2E5L - chains A and D of the 23 polymer chains in the assembly; structure by X-ray diffraction, 3.30 A resolution.

== Chain A ==
Molecule: 16S ribosomal RNA
Organism: Thermus thermophilus
Sequence (1520 nucleotides; row label = number of the first residue in the row; note: 42 numbers in that range are skipped by the numbering (no residue carries them; nothing is unmodelled there); a row labelled like 190A-190L holds insertion residues (190A, then the next letters in order)):
     1 UUGUUGGAGA GUUUGAUCCU GGCUCAGGGU GAACGCUGGC GGCGUGCCUA AGACAUGCAA
    61 GUCGUGCGGG
    73 CCGCGGGGUU UU
    88 ACUCCG
    95 UGGUC
   101 AGCGGCGGAC GGGUGAGUAA CGCGUGGGU
  129A G
   130 ACCUACCCGG AAGAGGGGGA CAACCCGGGG AAACUCGGGC UAAUCCCCCA UGUGGACCCG
   190 C
190A-190L CCCUUGGGGUGU
   191 GUCCAAAGGG CUUU
   216 GCCCGCUUCC GGAUGGGCCC GCGUCCCAUC AGCUAGUUGG UGGGGUAAUG GCCCACCAAG
   276 GCGACGACGG GUAGCCGGUC UGAGAGGAUG GCCGGCCACA GGGGCACUGA GACACGGGCC
   336 CCACUCCUAC GGGAGGCAGC AGUUAGGAAU CUUCCGCAAU GGGCGCAAGC CUGACGGAGC
   396 GACGCCGCUU GGAGGAAGAA GCCCUUCGGG GUGUAAACUC CUGAA
   442 CCCGGGACGA AACCCCCGAC GA
   474 GGGGACUGAC GGUACCGGG
   494 GUAAUAGCGC CGGCCAACUC CGUGCCAGCA GCCGCGGUAA UACGGAGGGC GCGAGCGUUA
   554 CCCGGAUUCA CUGGGCGUAA AGGGCGUGUA GGCGGCCUGG GGCGUCCCAU GUGAAAGACC
   614 ACGGCUCAAC CGUGGGGGAG CGUGGGAUAC GCUCAGGCUA GACGGUGGGA GAGGGUGGUG
   674 GAAUUCCCGG AGUAGCGGUG AAAUGCGCAG AUACCGGGAG GAACGCCGAU GGCGAAGGCA
   734 GCCACCUGGU CCACCCGUGA CGCUGAGGCG CGAAAGCGUG GGGAGCAAAC CGGAUUAGAU
   794 ACCCGGGUAG UCCACGCCCU AAACGAUGCG CGCUAGGUCU CUGGGUCU
   848 CCUGGGGGCC GAAGCUAACG CGUUAAGCGC GCCGCCUGGG GAGUACGGCC GCAAGGCUGA
   908 AACUCAAAGG AAUUGACGGG GGCCCGCACA AGCGGUGGAG CAUGUGGUUU AAUUCGAAGC
   968 AACGCGAAGA ACCUUACCAG GCCUUGACAU GCUAGG
 1003A G
  1004 AACCCGGGUG AAAGCCUGGG GUGCCCC
1030A-1030D GCGA
  1031 GGGGAGCCCU AGCACAGGUG CUGCAUGGCC GUCGUCAGCU CGUGCCGUGA GGUGUUGGGU
  1091 UAAGUCCCGC AACGAGCGCA ACCCCCGCCG UUAGUUGCCA GCGGUUCGGC CGGGCACUCU
  1151 AACGGGACUG CCCGCGAAA
  1171 GCGGGAGGAA GGAGGGGACG ACGUCUGGUC AGCAUGGCCC UUACGGCCUG GGCGACACAC
  1231 GUGCUACAAU GCCCACUACA AAGCGAUGCC ACCCGGCAAC GGGGAGCUAA UCGCAAAAAG
  1291 GUGGGCCCAG UUCGGAUUGG GGUCUGCAAC CCGACCCCAU GAAGCCGGAA UCGCUAGUAA
  1351 UCGCGGAUCA G
 1361A C
  1362 CAUGCCGCGG UGAAUACGUU CCCGGGCCUU GUACACACCG CCCGUCACGC CAUGGGAGCG
  1422 GGCUCUACCC GAAGUCGCCG GG
  1446 AGCCUACGGG
  1459 CAGGCGCCGA GGGUAGGGCC CGUGACUGGG GCGAAGUCGU AACAAGGUAG CUGUACCGGA
  1519 AGGUGCGGCU GGAUCACCUC CUUUC
Not modelled in the structure: 1-3
What the authors report for this chain:
  - binding site for the 6-nt RNA strand: U1537 to C1543
  - contacts within the chain: G1530-A1531 (pi stacking)

== Chain D ==
Protein: 30S ribosomal protein S4
Organism: Thermus thermophilus
Reference sequence: P80373 (RS4_THET8); residues 2-209 here correspond to UniProt positions 1-208 (UniProt number = residue number - 1)
Sequence (208 residues; numbered 2 to 209; the number before each row is that of its first residue):
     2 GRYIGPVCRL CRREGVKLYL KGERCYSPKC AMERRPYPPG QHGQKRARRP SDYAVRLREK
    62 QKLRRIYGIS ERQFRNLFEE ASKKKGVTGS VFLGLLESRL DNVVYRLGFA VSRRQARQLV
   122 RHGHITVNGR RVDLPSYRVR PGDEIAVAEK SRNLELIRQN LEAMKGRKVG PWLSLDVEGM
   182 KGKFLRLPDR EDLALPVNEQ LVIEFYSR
Ion coordination: Zn2+: Cys9, Cys12, Cys26, Cys31

== How chain A and chain D interact ==
Residue-residue contacts (128):
  A8(A) with Glu205(D), base contact; Ser208(D), base contact; Arg209(D), hydrogen bond to the base
  A26(A) with Arg209(D), hydrogen bond to the sugar
  G28(A) with Arg76(D), salt bridge to the phosphate
  C400(A) with Arg73(D), salt bridge to the phosphate
  C401(A) with Arg73(D), salt bridge to the phosphate; Asn77(D), hydrogen bond to the phosphate
  G402(A) with Gln74(D), hydrogen bond to the phosphate; Leu135(D), sugar contact; Ser137(D), hydrogen bond to the phosphate
  C403(A) with Arg3(D), base contact; Gln74(D), hydrogen bond to the phosphate; Arg122(D), hydrogen bond to the sugar; Pro136(D), phosphate contact; Ser137(D), hydrogen bond to the phosphate
  U404(A) with Gly2(D), hydrogen bond to the base; Arg3(D), phosphate contact; Arg118(D), salt bridge to the phosphate; Arg122(D), hydrogen bond to the sugar
  U405(A) with Gly2(D), hydrogen bond to the base; Ile5(D), phosphate contact; Arg118(D), salt bridge to the phosphate
  G406(A) with Ile5(D), sugar contact; Gln119(D), hydrogen bond to the base
  G407(A) with Ile5(D), phosphate contact; Arg115(D), salt bridge to the phosphate; Gln116(D), hydrogen bond to the sugar; Gln119(D), hydrogen bond to the sugar
  A408(A) with Leu21(D), phosphate contact; Lys22(D), phosphate contact; Ser113(D), hydrogen bond to the phosphate; Arg115(D), phosphate contact; Gln116(D), hydrogen bond to the sugar
  G409(A) with Lys22(D), phosphate contact; Glu24(D), phosphate contact; Arg25(D), phosphate contact
  G410(A) with Lys22(D), base contact; Arg25(D), salt bridge to the phosphate
  A411(A) with Arg25(D), salt bridge to the phosphate; Lys30(D), salt bridge to the phosphate
  A412(A) with Lys30(D), salt bridge to the phosphate; Arg35(D), base contact; Arg36(D), base contact
  G413(A) with Arg36(D), base contact
  C419(A) with Gln42(D), sugar contact
  G425(A) with Tyr38(D), phosphate contact; Gln45(D), sugar contact
  G426(A) with Tyr38(D), hydrogen bond to the phosphate; Gly41(D), sugar contact; Gln42(D), sugar contact
  U427(A) with Arg10(D), hydrogen bond to the phosphate; Arg13(D), salt bridge to the phosphate; Pro40(D), phosphate contact; Gly41(D), hydrogen bond to the phosphate
  G428(A) with Pro7(D), phosphate contact; Arg10(D), salt bridge to the phosphate; Arg13(D), hydrogen bond to the phosphate
  U429(A) with Cys9(D), phosphate contact; Arg13(D), salt bridge to the phosphate; Lys22(D), hydrogen bond to the phosphate; Arg25(D), hydrogen bond to the sugar
  A430(A) with Gly6(D), phosphate contact; Pro7(D), phosphate contact; Val8(D), hydrogen bond to the phosphate; Cys9(D), hydrogen bond to the phosphate; Lys22(D), salt bridge to the phosphate
  C435(A) with Glu156(D), hydrogen bond to the sugar
  C436(A) with Glu156(D), sugar contact
  U437(A) with His123(D), hydrogen bond to the base; His125(D), hydrogen bond to the phosphate; Leu155(D), phosphate contact
  G438(A) with His123(D), sugar contact; His125(D), salt bridge to the phosphate
  A439(A) with His123(D), salt bridge to the phosphate
  C489(A) with Arg132(D), salt bridge to the phosphate
  G490(A) with Arg132(D), salt bridge to the phosphate
  G491(A) with Lys151(D), salt bridge to the phosphate
  A496(A) with Gln119(D), base contact; His123(D), hydrogen bond to the base
  A499(A) with Gly2(D), base contact
  C507(A) with Arg209(D), phosphate contact
  C508(A) with Tyr54(D), sugar contact; Arg209(D), salt bridge to the phosphate
  A509(A) with Ser52(D), hydrogen bond to the phosphate; Tyr54(D), sugar contact; Ala55(D), sugar contact; Leu58(D), sugar contact; Arg59(D), sugar contact
  C511(A) with His43(D), hydrogen bond to the base; Lys46(D), hydrogen bond to the phosphate
  U512(A) with Gln42(D), sugar contact; His43(D), phosphate contact; Lys46(D), salt bridge to the phosphate
  G540(A) with Gln42(D), base contact
  G541(A) with Gly41(D), sugar contact; Gln42(D), hydrogen bond to the sugar
  G542(A) with Arg10(D), salt bridge to the phosphate; Arg14(D), hydrogen bond to the phosphate; Pro40(D), phosphate contact; Gly41(D), sugar contact
  C543(A) with Arg10(D), salt bridge to the phosphate; Arg14(D), salt bridge to the phosphate; Pro40(D), phosphate contact; Arg59(D), hydrogen bond to the phosphate
  G544(A) with Arg59(D), salt bridge to the phosphate; Gln62(D), hydrogen bond to the phosphate; Arg66(D), salt bridge to the phosphate
  C545(A) with Gln62(D), hydrogen bond to the phosphate; Arg65(D), salt bridge to the phosphate; Glu72(D), phosphate contact
  G546(A) with Gly2(D), base contact; Tyr4(D), base contact; Arg65(D), salt bridge to the phosphate; Ser71(D), phosphate contact; Glu72(D), hydrogen bond to the phosphate; Arg73(D), hydrogen bond to the phosphate
  A547(A) with Gly2(D), hydrogen bond to the phosphate; Arg3(D), salt bridge to the phosphate
  C612(A) with Lys84(D), salt bridge to the phosphate
  C613(A) with Lys84(D), phosphate contact
  G616(A) with Arg141(D), salt bridge to the phosphate
  U619(A) with Val133(D), base contact; Asp134(D), hydrogen bond to the base; Leu135(D), base contact
  C620(A) with Leu135(D), base contact; Ser137(D), hydrogen bond to the base; Tyr138(D), sugar contact
Interface residues without a listed pair, chain A (55 interface residues in all): G27, C418, A510
Interface residues without a listed pair, chain D (68 interface residues in all): Ala32, Lys61, Val112, Arg139, Leu157, Phe206

== Overview ==
55 residues of chain A face 68 of chain D across their interface; the contacts include 41 hydrogen bonds and
31 salt bridges. Polar contacts include A8(A)-Arg209(D), U404(A)-Gly2(D) and U405(A)-Gly2(D). The paper
reports a binding site for the 6-nt RNA strand at U1537(A); contacts within the chain involving G1530(A) and
A1531(A).
Chain A is 16S ribosomal RNA and chain D is 30S ribosomal protein S4, both from Thermus thermophilus; the
structure, A snapshot of the 30S ribosomal subunit capturing mRNA via the Shine- Dalgarno interaction, was
determined by X-ray diffraction.
